Entry 6NBX (electron microscopy, 3.50 A resolution); this record covers chains C and G of the 18 polymer chains in the assembly.

# Chain C
Name: NAD(P)H-quinone oxidoreductase subunit 3
Source organism: Thermosynechococcus elongatus (strain BP-1)
Notes: EC 7.1.1.-
UniProt: Q8DJ02 (NU3C_THEEB); residues 1-132 here = UniProt positions 1-132
Chain sequence (132 residues; numbered 1 to 132; the number before each row is that of its first residue):
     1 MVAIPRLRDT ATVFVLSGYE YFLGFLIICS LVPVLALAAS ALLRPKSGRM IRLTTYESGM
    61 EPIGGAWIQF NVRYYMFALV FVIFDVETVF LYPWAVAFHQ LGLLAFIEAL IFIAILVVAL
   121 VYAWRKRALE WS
Not modelled in the structure: 1-12, 46-64, 132
Reported in the primary citation:
  - conformationally variable residues (helix shift): E20 to L43

# Chain G
Name: NADH-quinone oxidoreductase subunit J
Source organism: Thermosynechococcus elongatus (strain BP-1)
Notes: EC 1.6.5.11
UniProt: Q8DL30 (Q8DL30_THEEB); numbering as in UniProt (aligned over 1-200)
Chain sequence (200 residues; numbered 1 to 200; the number before each row is that of its first residue):
     1 MDLATLTQTI TFFALAAAVI IAALGVVLLD NVVYSAFLLG GVFLSIAGLY ILMNADFVSA
    61 AQILIYVGAV NVLILFAIML VNKRETYTPV PGRWLRQGGA AVVSLGVFAL LTKMILQTPW
   121 QLSSVPPTPD SITTIGQHFF SDFLLPFELA SVLLLMALIG AVVLARRELV LEPEPILGEE
   181 VVPPLELPER PREPVALSEK
Not modelled in the structure: 1-3, 195-200

# How chain C and chain G interact
Residue-residue contacts - 66 pairs, chain C then chain G:
  V13(C) - N54(G)
  V13(C) - P127(G)
  F14(C) - Q8(G)
  F14(C) - I51(G)
  F14(C) - L52(G)  hydrophobic
  F14(C) - N54(G)
  V15(C) - N54(G)
  V15(C) - P127(G)
  V15(C) - T128(G)
  L16(C) - I51(G)
  Y19(C) - I51(G)  hydrophobic
  F70(C) - L80(G)
  N71(C) - L80(G)
  V72(C) - A165(G)
  Y74(C) - F76(G)
  Y74(C) - L80(G)  hydrophobic
  Y75(C) - L73(G)  hydrophobic
  Y75(C) - L80(G)  hydrophobic
  Y75(C) - A161(G)
  Y75(C) - A165(G)  hydrophobic
  M76(C) - A165(G)
  M76(C) - R166(G)
  A78(C) - L73(G)  hydrophobic
  A78(C) - F76(G)  hydrophobic
  L79(C) - L158(G)  hydrophobic
  L79(C) - A161(G)  hydrophobic
  L79(C) - V162(G)  hydrophobic
  F81(C) - G68(G)
  F81(C) - A69(G)  hydrophobic
  V82(C) - A69(G)
  V82(C) - L73(G)  hydrophobic
  I83(C) - L154(G)
  D85(C) - A69(G)
  V86(C) - I65(G)  hydrophobic
  V86(C) - L154(G)  hydrophobic
  V89(C) - F57(G)
  V89(C) - A61(G)  hydrophobic
  V89(C) - L64(G)  hydrophobic
  V89(C) - I65(G)  hydrophobic
  F90(C) - F139(G)  hydrophobic
  F90(C) - F147(G)  hydrophobic
  F90(C) - A150(G)  hydrophobic
  P93(C) - F57(G)  hydrophobic
  P93(C) - I132(G)  hydrophobic
  P93(C) - I135(G)  hydrophobic
  P93(C) - G136(G)
  P93(C) - F139(G)  hydrophobic
  W94(C) - F140(G)  hydrophobic
  V96(C) - I132(G)  hydrophobic
  L101(C) - G136(G)
  L101(C) - F140(G)  hydrophobic
  A105(C) - F140(G)
  E108(C) - L144(G)
  E108(C) - E148(G)
  A109(C) - F140(G)  hydrophobic
  I111(C) - E148(G)
  F112(C) - F147(G)
  F112(C) - E148(G)
  F112(C) - S151(G)
  I115(C) - S151(G)
  I115(C) - L155(G)  hydrophobic
  A119(C) - L155(G)
  A119(C) - L158(G)
  Y122(C) - I159(G)  hydrophobic
  Y122(C) - V163(G)
  Y122(C) - R166(G)
Also at the interface, not in a pair above, chain C (41 interface residues in all): F22, L23, V80, Y92, A97, L116, V118, K126, A128
Also at the interface, not in a pair above, chain G (43 interface residues in all): T7, T11, D56, V70, P126, T133, Q137, A157, R167

# Summary
Chain C and chain G form an interface of 41 and 43 residues respectively. From the paper: conformational
variability at E20(C).
Here chain C is NAD(P)H-quinone oxidoreductase subunit 3 and chain G is NADH-quinone oxidoreductase subunit J,
both from Thermosynechococcus elongatus (strain BP-1). Entry 6NBX (T.elongatus NDH (data-set 2)) was
determined by electron microscopy, deposited together with 6NBQ and 6NBY.
